1LZC - chain A; structure by X-ray diffraction, 1.80 A resolution.

Chain A:
Name: Hen egg white lysozyme
Source organism: Gallus gallus
Notes: EC 3.2.1.17
UniProtKB: P00698 (LYC_CHICK); residues 1-129 here correspond to UniProt positions 19-147 (UniProt number = residue number + 18)
Sequence (129 residues; each row starts with the number of its first residue):
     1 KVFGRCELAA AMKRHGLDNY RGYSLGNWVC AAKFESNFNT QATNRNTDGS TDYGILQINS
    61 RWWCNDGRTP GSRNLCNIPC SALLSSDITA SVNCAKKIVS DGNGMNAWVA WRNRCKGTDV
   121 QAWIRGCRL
Disulfide bonds: Cys6-Cys127, Cys30-Cys115, Cys64-Cys80, Cys76-Cys94
Swiss-Prot annotation at these positions:
  - active site: Glu35, Asp52
  - binding site (substrate): Asp101

Overview:
Curated annotation (UniProt) lists active-site residues Glu35 and Asp52 and substrate-binding residue Asp101.
Chain A is Hen egg white lysozyme (Gallus gallus); the structure, Dissection of protein-carbohydrate
interactions in mutant hen egg-white lysozyme complexes and their hydrolytic activity, was determined by X-ray
diffraction, deposited together with 1LZA, 1LZB, 1LZD, 1LZE and 1LZG.
